8R5C - chain A; structure by X-ray diffraction, 1.60 A resolution.

[Chain A]
Name: E3 ubiquitin-protein ligase TRIM7
Organism: Homo sapiens
Reference sequence: Q9C029 (TRIM7_HUMAN); residue numbers follow UniProt; this construct covers 338-511
Amino-acid sequence (175 residues; each row starts with the number of its first residue):
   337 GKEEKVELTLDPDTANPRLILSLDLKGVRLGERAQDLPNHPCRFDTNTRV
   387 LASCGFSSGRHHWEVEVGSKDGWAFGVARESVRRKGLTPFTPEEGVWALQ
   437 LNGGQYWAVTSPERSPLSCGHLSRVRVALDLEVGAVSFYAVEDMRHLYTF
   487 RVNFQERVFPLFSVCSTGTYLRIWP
Unresolved in the structure: 337-339
Differences from the reference sequence: expression tag (337)
Residues lining bound ligands:
  - s,r meso-tartaric acid (SRT), molecule 1: Gly391, Phe392, Ser393, Ser394, His397
  - s,r meso-tartaric acid (SRT), molecule 2: Phe426, Asn438, Cys501
  - Y3C ((2S)-5-azanyl-5-oxidanylidene-2-[[(2S)-2-(3-oxidanylidene-1H-isoindol-2-yl)-3-phenyl-propanoyl]amino]pentanoic acid): Arg354, Leu366, Thr382, Asn383, Thr384, Arg385, Gly408, Trp409, Ala410, Leu423, Phe426, Gln436, Ser499, Val500, Cys501
UniProt features mapped onto this chain:
  - mutagenesis: Asn383 (N383A: Complete loss of substrate binding), Arg385 (R385A: Complete loss of substrate binding), Leu423 (L423A: Complete loss of interaction with GYG1), Phe426 (F426A: Complete loss of substrate binding), Gln436 (Q436A: Complete loss of substrate binding), Ser499 (S499A: Complete loss of interaction with GYG1), Cys501 (C501A: Complete loss of interaction with GYG1)

[Summary]
Ligands of chain A: compound Y3C and s,r meso-tartaric acid. UniProt lists 7 mutagenesis sites.
Chain A is E3 ubiquitin-protein ligase TRIM7 (Homo sapiens); the structure, Crystal structure of human TRIM7
PRYSPRY domain bound to (2-(1-oxoisoindolin-2-yl)-3-phenylpropanoyl)-L-glutamine, was determined by X-ray
diffraction (same publication as 8R5D).
